PDB entry 8E56 | electron microscopy, 2.80 A resolution | chains A and E of the 3 polymer chains in the assembly

[Chain A]
Molecule: Voltage-dependent L-type calcium channel subunit alpha-1S
From: Oryctolagus cuniculus
Reference sequence: P07293 (CAC1S_RABIT); numbering as in UniProt (aligned over 1-1873)
Amino-acid sequence (1873 residues; row label = number of the first residue in the row):
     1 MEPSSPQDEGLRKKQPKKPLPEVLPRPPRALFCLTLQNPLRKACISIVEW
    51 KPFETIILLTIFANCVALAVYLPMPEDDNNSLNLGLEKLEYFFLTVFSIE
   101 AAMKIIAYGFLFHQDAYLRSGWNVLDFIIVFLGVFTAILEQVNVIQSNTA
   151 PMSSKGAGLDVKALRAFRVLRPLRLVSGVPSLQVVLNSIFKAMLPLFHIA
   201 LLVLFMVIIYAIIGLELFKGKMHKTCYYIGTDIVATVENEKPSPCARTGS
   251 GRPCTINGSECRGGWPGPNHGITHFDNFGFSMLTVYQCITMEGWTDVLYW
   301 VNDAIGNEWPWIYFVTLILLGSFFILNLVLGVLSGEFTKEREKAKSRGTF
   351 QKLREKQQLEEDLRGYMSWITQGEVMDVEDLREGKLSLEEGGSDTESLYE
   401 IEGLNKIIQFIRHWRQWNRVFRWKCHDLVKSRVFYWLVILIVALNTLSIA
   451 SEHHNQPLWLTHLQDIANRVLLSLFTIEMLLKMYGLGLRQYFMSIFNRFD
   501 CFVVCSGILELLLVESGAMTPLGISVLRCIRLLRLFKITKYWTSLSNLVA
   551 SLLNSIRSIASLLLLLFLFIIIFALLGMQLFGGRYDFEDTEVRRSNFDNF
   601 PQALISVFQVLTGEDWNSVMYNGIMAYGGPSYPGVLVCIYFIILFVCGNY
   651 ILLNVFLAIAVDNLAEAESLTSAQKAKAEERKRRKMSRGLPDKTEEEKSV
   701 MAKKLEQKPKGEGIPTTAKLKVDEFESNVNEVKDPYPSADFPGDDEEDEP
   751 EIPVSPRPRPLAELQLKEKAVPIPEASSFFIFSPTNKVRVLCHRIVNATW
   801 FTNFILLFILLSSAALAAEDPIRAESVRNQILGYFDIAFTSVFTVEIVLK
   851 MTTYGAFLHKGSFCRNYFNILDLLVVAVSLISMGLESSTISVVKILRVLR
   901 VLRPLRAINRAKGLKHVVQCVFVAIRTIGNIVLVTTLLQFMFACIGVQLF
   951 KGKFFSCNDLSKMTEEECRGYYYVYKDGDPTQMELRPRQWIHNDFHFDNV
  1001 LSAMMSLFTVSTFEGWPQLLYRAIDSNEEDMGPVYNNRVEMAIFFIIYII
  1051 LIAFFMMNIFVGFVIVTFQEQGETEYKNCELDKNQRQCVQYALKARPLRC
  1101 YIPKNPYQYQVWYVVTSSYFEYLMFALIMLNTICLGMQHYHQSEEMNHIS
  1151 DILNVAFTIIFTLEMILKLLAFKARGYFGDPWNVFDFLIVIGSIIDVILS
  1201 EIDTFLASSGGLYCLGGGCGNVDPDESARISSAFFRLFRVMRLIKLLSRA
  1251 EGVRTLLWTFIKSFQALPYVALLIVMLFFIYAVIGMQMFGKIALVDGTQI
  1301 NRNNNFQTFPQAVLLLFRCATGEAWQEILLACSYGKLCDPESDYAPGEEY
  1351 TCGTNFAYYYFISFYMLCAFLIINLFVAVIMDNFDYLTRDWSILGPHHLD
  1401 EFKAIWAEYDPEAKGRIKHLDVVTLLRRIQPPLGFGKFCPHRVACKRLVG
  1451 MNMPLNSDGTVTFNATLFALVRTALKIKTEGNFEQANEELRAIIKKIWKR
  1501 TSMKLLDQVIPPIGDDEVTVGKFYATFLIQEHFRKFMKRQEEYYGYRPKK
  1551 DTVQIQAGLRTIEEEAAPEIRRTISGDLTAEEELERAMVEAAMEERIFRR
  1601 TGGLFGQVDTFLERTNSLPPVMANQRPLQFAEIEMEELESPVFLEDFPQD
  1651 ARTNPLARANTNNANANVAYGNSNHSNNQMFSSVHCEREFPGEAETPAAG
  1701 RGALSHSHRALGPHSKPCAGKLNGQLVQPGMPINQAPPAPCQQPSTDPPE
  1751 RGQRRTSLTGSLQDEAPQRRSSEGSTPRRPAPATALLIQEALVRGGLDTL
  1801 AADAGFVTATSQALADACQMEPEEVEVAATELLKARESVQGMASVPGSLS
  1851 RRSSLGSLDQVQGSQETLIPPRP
Unresolved in the structure: 1-36, 109-119, 145-160, 348-432, 674-795, 856-866, 884-891, 1073-1081, 1142-1147, 1207-1231, 1435-1873
Cystine bridges: Cys-226/Cys-254, Cys-245/Cys-261, Cys-957/Cys-968, Cys-1338/Cys-1352
Bound ions: Ca2+ site 1: Asp-78 (shared with 3 residues of chain F); Ca2+ site 2: Glu-292, Glu-614, Glu-1014, Gly-1322
Small-molecule neighbours:
  - 1,2-Distearoyl-sn-glycerophosphoethanolamine (3PE): Met-193, Leu-194, Leu-196, Phe-197, Ala-200, Val-203, Leu-204, Ile-289, Thr-290, Met-291, Gly-321, Ser-322, Ile-325, Leu-326, Phe-645, Val-646, Asn-649, Tyr-650, Leu-653, Ala-1320, Thr-1321, Gly-1322, Tyr-1365
  - BBI ((2-butyl-1-benzofuran-3-yl){4-[2-(diethylamino)ethoxy]-3,5-diiodophenyl}methanone): Val-932, Thr-935, Thr-936, Ser-1011, Thr-1012, Phe-1013, Ala-1053, Met-1057, Phe-1060, Val-1061, Tyr-1365, Met-1366, Leu-1367, Ala-1369, Phe-1370, Ile-1373
Curated features (UniProtKB/Swiss-Prot):
  - region: Gln-357 to Glu-374 (Binding to the beta subunit), Glu-747 to Pro-760 (Interaction with STAC, STAC2 and STAC3 (via SH3 domains)), Lys-1522 to Glu-1542 (Interaction with calmodulin)
  - motif: Thr-290 to Gly-293 (Selectivity filter of repeat I), Thr-612 to Asp-615 (Selectivity filter of repeat II), Thr-1012 to Gly-1015 (Selectivity filter of repeat III), Thr-1321 to Ala-1324 (Selectivity filter of repeat IV)
  - binding site (Ca(2+)): Glu-292, Glu-614, Glu-1014
  - site: Phe-1690, Pro-1691 (Cleavage)
  - modified residue: Ser-393 (Phosphoserine), Ser-397 (Phosphoserine), Ser-687 (Phosphoserine), Ser-1575 (Phosphoserine), Thr-1579 (Phosphothreonine), Ser-1617 (Phosphoserine)
  - glycosylation (N-linked (GlcNAc...) asparagine): Asn-79, Asn-257
  - mutagenesis: Ile-752 to Pro-753 (Loss of interaction with STAC2 and STAC3 and strongly decreased channel activity; when associated with A-757), Pro-756 to Pro-758 (Loss of interaction with STAC3), Arg-757 (R757A: Loss of interaction with STAC2 and STAC3 and strongly decreased channel activity; when associated with 752-AA-753), Arg-1086 (R1086H: Shifts the threshold potential to more negative values and lowers the concentration threshold for channel activation by caffeine)
Reported in the primary citation:
  - binding site for BBI: Val-932, Thr-1012, Phe-1013

[Chain E]
Molecule: Voltage-dependent calcium channel gamma-1 subunit
From: Oryctolagus cuniculus
Reference sequence: P19518 (CCG1_RABIT); residue numbers follow UniProt; this construct covers 1-222
Amino-acid sequence (222 residues; numbered 1 to 222; the number before each row is that of its first residue):
     1 MSPTEAPKVRVTLFCILVGIVLAMTAVVSDHWAVLSPHMENHNTTCEAAH
    51 FGLWRICTKRIALGEDRSCGPITLPGEKNCSYFRHFNPGESSEIFEFTTQ
   101 KEYSISAAAISVFSLGFLIMGTICALMAFRKKRDYLLRPASMFYVFAGLC
   151 LFVSLEVMRQSVKRMIDSEDTVWIEYYYSWSFACACAAFVLLFLGGISLL
   201 LFSLPRMPQNPWESCMDAEPEH
Unresolved in the structure: 39-45, 61-75, 84-103, 166-173, 220-222
Cystine bridges: Cys-57/Cys-80
Curated features (UniProtKB/Swiss-Prot):
  - glycosylation (N-linked (GlcNAc...) asparagine): Asn-43, Asn-79

[Interface between chain A and chain E]
Contacting residue pairs (40):
  Trp-309(A) / Phe-152(E)  hydrophobic
  Tyr-1091(A) / Trp-212(E)  hydrophobic
  Lys-1094(A) / Trp-212(E)
  Ala-1095(A) / Trp-212(E)  hydrophobic
  Arg-1096(A) / Asp-217(E)  salt bridge
  Arg-1096(A) / Ala-218(E)
  Pro-1097(A) / Asp-217(E)
  Pro-1097(A) / Ala-218(E)  hydrogen bond (backbone-backbone)
  Leu-1098(A) / Met-216(E)
  Leu-1098(A) / Asp-217(E)
  Arg-1099(A) / Met-216(E)
  Arg-1099(A) / Asp-217(E)
  Ala-1174(A) / Tyr-135(E)
  Arg-1175(A) / Tyr-135(E)
  Phe-1178(A) / Arg-138(E)  hydrogen bond (backbone-side chain)
  Phe-1178(A) / Pro-139(E)  hydrophobic
  Gly-1179(A) / Arg-138(E)
  Gly-1179(A) / Met-216(E)
  Pro-1181(A) / Cys-215(E)  hydrophobic
  Val-1184(A) / Met-142(E)  hydrophobic
  Phe-1187(A) / Met-142(E)  hydrophobic
  Leu-1188(A) / Met-142(E)  hydrophobic
  Leu-1188(A) / Phe-146(E)
  Ile-1191(A) / Phe-146(E)  hydrophobic
  Gly-1192(A) / Phe-146(E)
  Ile-1195(A) / Phe-117(E)  hydrophobic
  Leu-1199(A) / Ile-110(E)  hydrophobic
  Leu-1206(A) / Ile-105(E)  hydrophobic
  Ser-1232(A) / Val-153(E)
  Phe-1234(A) / Leu-149(E)  hydrophobic
  Phe-1238(A) / Phe-146(E)  hydrophobic
  Trp-1258(A) / Met-207(E)
  Trp-1258(A) / Pro-208(E)
  Trp-1258(A) / Gln-209(E)
  Trp-1258(A) / Asn-210(E)
  Lys-1262(A) / Gln-209(E)
  Gln-1265(A) / Met-207(E)
  Asp-1400(A) / Pro-211(E)
  Lys-1403(A) / Trp-212(E)  hydrogen bond (side chain-backbone)
  Ala-1413(A) / Ala-218(E)  hydrophobic
Also at the interface, not in a pair above, chain A (36 interface residues in all): Gln-1090, Asp-1180, Ile-1198, Ile-1202, Phe-1235, Ile-1261
Also at the interface, not in a pair above, chain E (26 interface residues in all): Ser-106, Phe-113, Phe-143, Leu-200, Ser-214

[Summary]
36 residues of chain A face 26 of chain E across their interface, with 3 hydrogen bonds and 1 salt bridge.
Polar contacts include Arg-1096(A)/Asp-217(E), Phe-1178(A)/Arg-138(E) and Lys-1403(A)/Trp-212(E). Chain A
binds compound BBI and 1,2-Distearoyl-sn-glycerophosphoethanolamine. The paper reports a binding site for BBI
at Val-932(A), Thr-1012(A) and Phe-1013(A).
Chain A is Voltage-dependent L-type calcium channel subunit alpha-1S and chain E is Voltage-dependent calcium
channel gamma-1 subunit, both from Oryctolagus cuniculus; the structure, Rabbit L-type voltage-gated calcium
channel Cav1.1 in the presence of Amiodarone at 2.8 Angstrom resolution, was determined by electron microscopy
together with 8E57 and 8E58 from the same study.
